Entry 7CGP (electron microscopy, 3.70 A resolution); this record covers chains B and N of the 15 polymer chains in the assembly.

Chain B:
Molecule: Acylglycerol kinase, mitochondrial
From: Homo sapiens
Notes: EC 2.7.1.107, 2.7.1.138, 2.7.1.94
Reference sequence: Q53H12 (AGK_HUMAN); numbering as in UniProt (aligned over 1-422)
Chain sequence (422 residues; row label = number of the first residue in the row):
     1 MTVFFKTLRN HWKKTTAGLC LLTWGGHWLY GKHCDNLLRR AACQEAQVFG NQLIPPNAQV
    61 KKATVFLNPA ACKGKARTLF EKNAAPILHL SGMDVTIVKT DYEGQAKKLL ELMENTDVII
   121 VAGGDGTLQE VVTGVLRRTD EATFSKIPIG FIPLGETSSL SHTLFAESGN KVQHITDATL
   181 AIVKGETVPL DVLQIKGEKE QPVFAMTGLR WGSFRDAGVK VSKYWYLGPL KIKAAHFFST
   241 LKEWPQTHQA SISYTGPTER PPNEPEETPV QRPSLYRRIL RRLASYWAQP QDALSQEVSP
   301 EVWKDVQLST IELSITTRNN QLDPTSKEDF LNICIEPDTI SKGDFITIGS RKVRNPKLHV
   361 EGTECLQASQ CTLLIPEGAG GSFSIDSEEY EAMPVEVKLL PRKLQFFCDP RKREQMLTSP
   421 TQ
Not modelled in the structure: 1-22, 258-301, 378-381, 416-422
Swiss-Prot annotation at these positions:
  - region: Thr15 to Gly31 (Hydrophobic)
  - modified residue: Lys6 (N6-acetyllysine)
  - natural variant: Arg137 to Gln422 (deletion: In MTDPS10), Gln291 to Gln422 (deletion: In MTDPS10), Lys327 to Gln422 (deletion: In MTDPS10)
  - mutagenesis: Gly126 (G126E: Abolishes lipid kinase activity. Does not affect ability to associate with the TIM22 complex and mediate import of transmembrane proteins into the mitochondrial inner membrane)

Chain N:
Molecule: Mitochondrial import inner membrane translocase subunit Tim10
From: Homo sapiens
Reference sequence: P62072 (TIM10_HUMAN); numbering as in UniProt (aligned over 1-90)
Chain sequence (90 residues; row label = number of the first residue in the row):
     1 MDPLRAQQLA AELEVEMMAD MYNRMTSACH RKCVPPHYKE AELSKGESVC LDRCVSKYLD
    61 IHERMGKKLT ELSMQDEELM KRVQQSSGPA
Not modelled in the structure: 1, 75-90
Disulfide bonds: Cys29-Cys54, Cys33-Cys50

Chain B / chain N interface:
Contacting residue pairs (12):
  Gly50(B) - Lys45(N)
  Gln52(B) - Ser44(N)
  Gln52(B) - Lys45(N)  hydrogen bond (backbone-backbone)
  Leu53(B) - Glu42(N)
  Leu53(B) - Leu43(N)
  Ile54(B) - Glu42(N)
  Ile54(B) - Leu43(N)  hydrogen bond (backbone-backbone)
  Ile54(B) - Ser44(N)
  Pro55(B) - Glu42(N)
  Gly92(B) - Lys45(N)
  Asp94(B) - Arg53(N)
  Val95(B) - Arg53(N)
Also at the interface, not in a pair above, chain B (14 interface residues in all): Phe49, Asn51, Pro56, Val60, Ser91, Met93
Also at the interface, not in a pair above, chain N (8 interface residues in all): Glu40, Gly46, Ser48
From the paper, about this interface:
  - specific contacts: Gln52(B)-Lys45(N) (hydrogen bond)

In short:
The interface between chain B and chain N involves 14 residues on one side and 8 on the other, with 2 hydrogen
bonds. Backbone hydrogen bonds pair Gln52(B)-Lys45(N) and Ile54(B)-Leu43(N). The authors report a hydrogen
bond between Gln52(B) and Lys45(N).
Chain B is Acylglycerol kinase, mitochondrial and chain N is Mitochondrial import inner membrane translocase
subunit Tim10, both from Homo sapiens; the structure, Cryo-EM structure of the human mitochondrial translocase
TIM22 complex at 3.7 angstrom, was determined by electron microscopy.
